Entry 9ITO (electron microscopy, 3.30 A resolution); this record covers chains L and T of the 16 polymer chains in the assembly.

# Chain L
Molecule: ATP synthase subunit c
Source organism: Chloroflexus aurantiacus J-10-fl
UniProtKB: A9WGS9 (ATPL_CHLAA); residue numbers follow UniProt; this construct covers 1-76
Chain sequence (76 residues; numbered 1 to 76; the number before each row is that of its first residue):
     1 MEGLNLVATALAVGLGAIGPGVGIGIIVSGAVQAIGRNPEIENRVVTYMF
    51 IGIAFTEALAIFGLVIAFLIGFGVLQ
Unresolved in the structure: 73-76
Curated features (UniProtKB/Swiss-Prot):
  - site: Glu-57 (Reversibly protonated during proton transport)

# Chain T
Molecule: ATP synthase subunit a
Source organism: Chloroflexus aurantiacus J-10-fl
UniProtKB: A9WGT0 (A9WGT0_CHLAA); residues 1-312 here = UniProt positions 1-312
Chain sequence (312 residues; each row starts with the number of its first residue):
     1 MSTRTRNILIIVGALIISIASRFFLYTGPPHVEVAAEVIFDGIPGFPITN
    51 SFVVAIIIDIFVIALAVAATRNLQMVPRGLQNVMEFILESLYNLFRNINA
   101 KYVATAFPLVATIFLFVLFGNWFGLLPGVGSIGVCHEKKEEHAVVDERLA
   151 LAAPAAPLSSVAAAEGEEIHDTCAAQGKKLVPLFRAPAADLNFTFAIAVI
   201 SFVFIEYWGFRALGPGYLKKFFNTNGIMSFVGIIEFISELVKPFALAFRL
   251 FGNIFAGEVLLVVMAFLVPLLLPLPFYGFEVFVGFIQALIFALLTYAFLN
   301 IAVTGHDEEHAH
Unresolved in the structure: 1-46, 137-169, 305-312

# How chain L and chain T interact
Residue-residue contacts (5; chain L residue first):
  Phe-50(L) / Ile-301(T)  hydrophobic
  Phe-55(L) / Ile-234(T)  hydrophobic
  Ala-58(L) / Ile-234(T)  hydrophobic
  Ile-61(L) / Ile-237(T)  hydrophobic
  Ile-61(L) / Val-241(T)  hydrophobic
Interface residues without a listed pair, chain L (6 interface residues in all): Ile-51, Phe-62
Interface residues without a listed pair, chain T (5 interface residues in all): Val-231

# Overview
Chain L and chain T form an interface of 6 and 5 residues respectively.
Here chain L is ATP synthase subunit c and chain T is ATP synthase subunit a, both from Chloroflexus
aurantiacus J-10-fl. Entry 9ITO (Chloroflexus aurantiacus ATP synthase, state 2, focused refinement of FO) was
determined by electron microscopy together with 9ITJ, 9ITK, 9ITL, 9ITM, 9ITN, 9ITP and 11 further entries from
the same study.
